6W1X - chains F and M of the 12 polymer chains in the assembly; structure by electron microscopy, 3.90 A resolution.

Chain F:
Molecule: CRISPR-associated protein Csy3
Source organism: Pseudomonas aeruginosa
Reference sequence: A0A444M080 (A0A444M080_PSEAI); residues 21-361 here correspond to UniProt positions 2-342 (UniProt number = residue number - 19)
Amino-acid sequence (360 residues; row label = number of the first residue in the row):
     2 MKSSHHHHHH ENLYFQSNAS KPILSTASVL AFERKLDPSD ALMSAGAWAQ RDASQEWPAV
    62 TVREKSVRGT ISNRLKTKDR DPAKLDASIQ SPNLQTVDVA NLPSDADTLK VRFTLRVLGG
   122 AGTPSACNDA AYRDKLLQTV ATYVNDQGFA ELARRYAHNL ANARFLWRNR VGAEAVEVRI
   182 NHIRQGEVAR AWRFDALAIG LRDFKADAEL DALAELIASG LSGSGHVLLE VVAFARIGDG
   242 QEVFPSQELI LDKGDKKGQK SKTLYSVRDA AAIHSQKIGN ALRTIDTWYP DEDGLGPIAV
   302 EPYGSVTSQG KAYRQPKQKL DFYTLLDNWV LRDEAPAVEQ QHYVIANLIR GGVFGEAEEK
Disordered / not traced: 2-23, 359-361
Sequence notes: expression tag (2-20)

Chain M:
Molecule: 60-nt RNA strand
Source organism: Pseudomonas aeruginosa
Sequence (60 nucleotides; numbered 1 to 60; the number before each row is that of its first residue):
     1 CUAAGAAAUU CACGGCGGGC UUGAUGUCCG CGUCUACCUG GUUCACUGCC GUGUAGGCAG

Chain F / chain M interface:
Contacting residue pairs (37):
  Val30(F) - G17(M)  base contact
  Ala32(F) - G17(M)  sugar contact
  Phe33(F) - G17(M)  hydrogen bond to the sugar
  Glu34(F) - G17(M)  sugar contact
  Glu34(F) - G18(M)  phosphate contact
  Arg35(F) - G17(M)  salt bridge to the phosphate
  Arg35(F) - G18(M)  salt bridge to the phosphate
  Arg35(F) - G19(M)  salt bridge to the phosphate
  Ser67(F) - U27(M)  phosphate contact
  Val68(F) - U25(M)  sugar contact
  Arg69(F) - U25(M)  hydrogen bond to the sugar
  Arg69(F) - G26(M)  sugar contact
  Arg69(F) - U27(M)  hydrogen bond to the sugar
  Arg69(F) - C28(M)  hydrogen bond to the base
  Gly70(F) - U25(M)  hydrogen bond to the sugar
  Leu95(F) - U27(M)  base contact
  Gln96(F) - U25(M)  hydrogen bond to the base
  Trp168(F) - C20(M)  base contact
  Arg169(F) - G23(M)  salt bridge to the phosphate
  Arg169(F) - A24(M)  salt bridge to the phosphate
  Pro246(F) - U22(M)  phosphate contact
  Gln248(F) - U21(M)  base contact
  Gln248(F) - U22(M)  phosphate contact
  Leu250(F) - U21(M)  base contact
  His275(F) - U21(M)  salt bridge to the phosphate
  Gln277(F) - G19(M)  phosphate contact
  Lys278(F) - U21(M)  phosphate contact
  Lys278(F) - U22(M)  salt bridge to the phosphate
  Asn281(F) - C20(M)  hydrogen bond to the sugar
  Arg284(F) - C20(M)  salt bridge to the phosphate
  Glu302(F) - C20(M)  phosphate contact
  Val307(F) - C20(M)  base contact
  Arg351(F) - G19(M)  sugar contact
  Gly353(F) - G17(M)  hydrogen bond to the sugar
  Gly353(F) - G18(M)  sugar contact
  Val354(F) - G17(M)  sugar contact
  Val354(F) - G18(M)  base contact
Other interface residues (no listed pair), chain F (33 interface residues in all): Asn74, Ser126, Ser247, Ala300, Thr308, Ser309, Gly352

Summary:
Chain F and chain M form an interface of 33 and 12 residues respectively, with 8 hydrogen bonds and 8 salt
bridges. Polar contacts include Arg69(F)-C28(M), Gln96(F)-U25(M) and Phe33(F)-G17(M).
Chain F is CRISPR-associated protein Csy3 and chain M is a 60-nt RNA strand, both from Pseudomonas aeruginosa;
the structure, Cryo-EM structure of anti-CRISPR AcrIF9, bound to the type I-F crRNA-guided CRISPR surveillance
complex, was determined by electron microscopy (same publication as 6WHI).
